PDB entry 7B1J | X-ray diffraction, 2.90 A resolution | chains B and A of the 4 polymer chains in the assembly

Chain B (and A):
Molecule: Mitotic spindle assembly checkpoint protein MAD1
Organism: Homo sapiens
Notes: chain A of this document is another copy of the same molecule, construct and numbering; everything in this record applies to it too
UniProt: Q9Y6D9 (MD1L1_HUMAN); residue numbers follow UniProt; this construct covers 597-718
Amino-acid sequence (122 residues; each row starts with the number of its first residue):
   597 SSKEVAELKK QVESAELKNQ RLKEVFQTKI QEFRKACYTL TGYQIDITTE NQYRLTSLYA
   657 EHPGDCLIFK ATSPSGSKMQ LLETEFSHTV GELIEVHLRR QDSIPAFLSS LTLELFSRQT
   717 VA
UniProt features mapped onto this chain:
  - modified residue: Ser598 (Phosphoserine), Ser610 (Phosphoserine), Tyr634 (Phosphotyrosine), Thr716 (Phosphothreonine)
  - natural variant: Glu628 to Ala718 (deletion: In MVA7)
  - mutagenesis: Ser597 to Ala718 (Defective dimerization. Reduces binding to the closed and open conformations of MAD2L1. Impairs mitotic checkpoint signaling abolishing mitotic arrest, and shortens the duration of mitosis), Ser598 (S598A/E: Does not impact the duration of mitosis), Ser610 (S610A/E: Impairs mitotic checkpoint signaling and shortens the duration of mitosis), Tyr634 (Y634E: Reduces binding to closed and open conformations of MAD2L1. Impairs mitotic checkpoint signaling abolishing mitotic arrest, and shortens the duration of mitosis ...), Thr716 (T716A/E: Reduces binding to closed and open conformations of MAD2L1. Impairs mitotic checkpoint signaling and shortens the duration of mitosis)
From the paper describing this entry:
  - mutagenesis - L618A, F629A: decreased expression

Chain B / chain A interface:
Pairs across the interface (62):
  Val601(B) with Val601(A), hydrophobic; Leu604(A)
  Leu604(B) with Val601(A), hydrophobic; Leu604(A), hydrophobic; Lys605(A)
  Lys605(B) with Leu604(A)
  Gln607(B) with Val608(A)
  Val608(B) with Val608(A), hydrophobic
  Ala611(B) with Asn615(A), hydrogen bond (backbone-side chain)
  Lys614(B) with Asn615(A)
  Asn615(B) with Lys614(A); Asn615(A), hydrogen bond
  Phe622(B) with Phe622(A), hydrophobic
  Phe629(B) with Phe629(A), hydrophobic; Ile641(A), hydrophobic
  Lys631(B) with Pro670(A), hydrogen bond (side chain-backbone); Ser671(A), hydrogen bond (side chain-backbone); Gly672(A); Ser673(A)
  Ala632(B) with Tyr649(A), hydrophobic; Met675(A), hydrophobic
  Thr635(B) with Ser673(A); Met675(A); Pro701(A)
  Leu636(B) with Leu651(A), hydrophobic; Phe665(A), hydrophobic; Ile700(A); Pro701(A); Leu704(A)
  Gly638(B) with Pro701(A)
  Ile641(B) with Phe629(A); Cys633(A), hydrophobic
  Asn647(B) with Lys625(A), hydrogen bond
  Tyr649(B) with Glu628(A), hydrogen bond (side chain-backbone); Ala632(A), hydrophobic
  Tyr655(B) with Ser699(A), hydrogen bond; Pro701(A)
  Phe665(B) with Leu636(A), hydrophobic
  Gly672(B) with Lys631(A), hydrogen bond (backbone-side chain)
  Ser673(B) with Lys631(A)
  Met675(B) with Thr635(A), hydrogen bond; Leu636(A), hydrophobic
  Gln697(B) with Phe712(A)
  Ser699(B) with Tyr655(A), hydrogen bond; Phe712(A)
  Ile700(B) with Leu636(A), hydrophobic
  Pro701(B) with Thr635(A); Leu636(A); Thr637(A); Gly638(A)
  Ala702(B) with Leu709(A)
  Leu704(B) with Leu636(A)
  Ser705(B) with Ser705(A); Thr708(A); Leu709(A)
  Ser706(B) with Leu709(A)
  Thr708(B) with Ser705(A)
  Leu709(B) with Ala702(A), hydrophobic; Ser705(A); Ser706(A)
  Phe712(B) with Gln697(A); Ser699(A)
Interface residues without a listed pair, chain B (45 interface residues in all): Ser597, Glu600, Leu618, Lys619, Ile626, Glu628, Arg630, Cys633, Thr637, Ile643, Leu651
Interface residues without a listed pair, chain A (45 interface residues in all): Glu600, Gln607, Ala611, Glu612, Leu618, Ile626, Ile643

Summary:
Chain B and chain A each contribute 45 residues to their interface; the contacts include 10 hydrogen bonds.
Among the polar pairs are Ala611(B)-Asn615(A), Asn615(B)-Asn615(A) and Lys631(B)-Pro670(A). Curated annotation
(UniProt) lists 6 mutagenesis sites on chain B. The paper reports that L618A and F629A of chain B reduce
expression.
Both chains are Mitotic spindle assembly checkpoint protein MAD1 (Homo sapiens). Entry 7B1J (Orthorhombic
P21212 Structure of Human Mad1 C-terminal Domain in Complex with Phosphorylated Bub1 CD1 Domain) was
determined by X-ray diffraction together with 7B1F and 7B1H from the same study.
